PDB entry 3RK4 | X-ray diffraction, 1.31 A resolution | chain A

== Chain A ==
Protein: Haloalkane dehalogenase
Organism: Rhodococcus rhodochrous
Notes: EC 3.8.1.5
UniProtKB: P0A3G2 (DHAA_RHORH); residue numbers follow UniProt; this construct covers 1-293
Chain sequence (299 residues; numbered 1 to 299; the number before each row is that of its first residue):
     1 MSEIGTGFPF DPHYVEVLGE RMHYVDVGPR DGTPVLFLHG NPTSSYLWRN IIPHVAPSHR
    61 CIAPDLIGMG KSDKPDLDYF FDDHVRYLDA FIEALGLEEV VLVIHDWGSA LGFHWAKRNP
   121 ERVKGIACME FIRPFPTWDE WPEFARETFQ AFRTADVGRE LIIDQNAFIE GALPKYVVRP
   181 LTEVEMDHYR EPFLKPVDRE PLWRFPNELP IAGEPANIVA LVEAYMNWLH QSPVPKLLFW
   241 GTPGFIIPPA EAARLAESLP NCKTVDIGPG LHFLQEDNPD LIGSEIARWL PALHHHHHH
Unresolved in the structure: 1-3, 296-299
Construct notes: engineered mutation Phe135 (Ile in P0A3G2), Tyr176 (Cys in P0A3G2), Phe245 (Val in P0A3G2), Ile246 (Leu in P0A3G2), Phe273 (Tyr in P0A3G2); expression tag (294-299)
Swiss-Prot annotation at these positions:
  - active site: Asp106 (Nucleophile), Glu130 (Proton donor), His272 (Proton acceptor)
Reported in the primary citation:
  - catalytic residues: Asn41, Asp106, Trp107, Glu130, His272 (citing earlier work)
  - binding site for chloride ion: Asn41, Trp107
  - contacts within the chain: Asn41-Asp106 (backbone contact), Asp106-Trp107 (backbone contact), Glu130-His272, Asp106-His272
  - mutagenesis - I135F/C176Y/V245F/L246I/Y273F (32-fold): increased catalytic activity on TCP (citing earlier work)

== Overview ==
UniProt lists 3 active-site residues. The paper reports catalytic residues Asn41, Asp106 and Trp107 among
others; I135F/C176Y/V245F/L246I/Y273F increase catalytic activity on TCP.
Chain A is Haloalkane dehalogenase (Rhodococcus rhodochrous); the structure, Structure of Rhodococcus
rhodochrous haloalkane dehalogenase mutant DhaA31, was determined by X-ray diffraction (same publication as
4HZG and 4FWB).
